Entry 9RJS (electron microscopy, 2.59 A resolution); this record covers chains C and D of the 7 polymer chains in the assembly.

== Chain C ==
Name: PHIKZ071
Source organism: Phikzvirus phiKZ
Chain sequence (700 residues; numbered 1 to 700; the number before each row is that of its first residue):
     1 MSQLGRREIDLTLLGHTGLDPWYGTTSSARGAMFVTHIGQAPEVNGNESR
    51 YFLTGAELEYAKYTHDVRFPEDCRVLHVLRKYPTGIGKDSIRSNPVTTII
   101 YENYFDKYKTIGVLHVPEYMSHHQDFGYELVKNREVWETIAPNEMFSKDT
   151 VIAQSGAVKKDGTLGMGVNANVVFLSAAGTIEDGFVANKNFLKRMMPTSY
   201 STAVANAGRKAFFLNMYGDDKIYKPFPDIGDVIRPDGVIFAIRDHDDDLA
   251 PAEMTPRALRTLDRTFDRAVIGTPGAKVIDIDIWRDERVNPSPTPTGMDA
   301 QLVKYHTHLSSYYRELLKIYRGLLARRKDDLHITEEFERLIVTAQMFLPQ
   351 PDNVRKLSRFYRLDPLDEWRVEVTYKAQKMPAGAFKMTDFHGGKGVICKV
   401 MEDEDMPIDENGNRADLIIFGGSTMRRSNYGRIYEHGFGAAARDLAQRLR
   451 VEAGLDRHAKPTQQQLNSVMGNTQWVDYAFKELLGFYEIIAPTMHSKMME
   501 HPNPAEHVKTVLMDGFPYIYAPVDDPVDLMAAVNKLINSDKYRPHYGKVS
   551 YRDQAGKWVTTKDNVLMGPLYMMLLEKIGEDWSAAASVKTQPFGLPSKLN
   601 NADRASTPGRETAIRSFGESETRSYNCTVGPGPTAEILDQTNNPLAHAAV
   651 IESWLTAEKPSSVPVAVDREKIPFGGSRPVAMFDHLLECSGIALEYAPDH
Not modelled in the structure: 1, 699-700

== Chain D ==
Name: PHIKZ074
Source organism: Phikzvirus phiKZ
UniProt: Q8SD88 (Q8SD88_BPDPK); numbering as in UniProt (aligned over 1-677)
Chain sequence (677 residues; each row starts with the number of its first residue):
     1 MNLNRYKARDLLNLSYDDLWSLPSEWHLIEFDDGKTVVSVDRITKLSVLC
    51 WYPLKHYKDCPIPSDHHIDFNRILTDNPKDYLNVEGGRVTSKAMVKHLNK
   101 AIWNIYDWSGETVDPEVLSKLAIEGKNWLYNQTTVKLSEYLATLSMFDIA
   151 EVYNHPKVREANHNIEPTTYGIEKISYGKVKEVFNDPTQFIGNSIIEGLR
   201 SGTQKTEQLLQAFAWRGFPTDINSDIFKYPVTTGYIDGIWNLYENMIESR
   251 SGTKALLYNKELLRVTEYFNRKSQLIAQYVQRLHPGDCKTTILAEYPVTK
   301 LTLKAFKGKYYQKEDGKLDWIRGNETHLIGTKQKFRSVFGCNHPDSQGIC
   351 MTCYGRLGINIPKGTNIGQVAAVSMGDKITSAVLSTKHTDASSAVEQYKL
   401 GKIESNYLRTGEIPETLYLKKELTQKDYRLVIARSEAENLADILMIDDLT
   451 AYPATSATELTSLALVYDDEVNGECGDVLTVSLYNRRASLSIEMLKHIKM
   501 VRWELDQRDNIVISLRGFDFNLPFLTLPNKHVNMYEVMKRFQSFLHSGSD
   551 SAEAGKLSTEKVGYTSKTYLKNYKSPIEALPVFATMANEKISLNISHCEI
   601 LIYAMMIRSAQYRDYRLPKPGINGQFEKYNRLMQCRSLGGAMAFEKQHEP
   651 LNNPGSFLNKMRNDHPYDLLVKGGKLR
Not modelled in the structure: 1, 386-531, 549-567, 677
Metal / ion sites: Zn2+: C288, C341, C350, C353

== How chain C and chain D interact ==
Residue-residue contacts - 105 pairs, chain C then chain D:
  S2(C) with T232(D); T233(D)
  L4(C) with D237(D)
  R6(C) with W240(D)
  R7(C) with W240(D)
  E8(C) with W240(D), hydrogen bond (backbone-backbone); N241(D); L242(D)
  I9(C) with W240(D); N241(D); L242(D), hydrophobic; N245(D)
  Y23(C) with W240(D), hydrophobic; N245(D)
  G24(C) with G238(D); I239(D), hydrogen bond (backbone-backbone); W240(D)
  T25(C) with Y235(D); I236(D); W240(D)
  S27(C) with Y235(D)
  S28(C) with E248(D), hydrogen bond; S249(D); S251(D); G252(D), hydrogen bond (side chain-backbone)
  F174(C) with A142(D); T143(D), hydrogen bond (backbone-side chain); L144(D)
  L175(C) with A142(D)
  S176(C) with L141(D); A142(D), hydrogen bond (side chain-backbone)
  A178(C) with Y130(D)
  G421(C) with L144(D)
  G422(C) with Q204(D), hydrogen bond (backbone-side chain)
  M425(C) with I195(D), hydrophobic; Q204(D); Q208(D); L209(D), hydrophobic
  R426(C) with T203(D), hydrogen bond (side chain-backbone); Q204(D)
  S428(C) with Y235(D)
  Y430(C) with A212(D)
  I433(C) with L144(D), hydrophobic; M146(D), hydrophobic
  Y434(C) with I236(D), hydrogen bond (side chain-backbone)
  G437(C) with M146(D)
  L529(C) with W240(D), hydrophobic
  M530(C) with Y153(D), hydrophobic; I236(D), hydrophobic
  N534(C) with A150(D); N154(D), hydrogen bond
  I537(C) with F147(D), hydrophobic; A150(D), hydrophobic
  R543(C) with F147(D)
  P544(C) with M146(D), hydrophobic; F147(D), hydrophobic
  Y546(C) with S145(D); F147(D), hydrophobic
  Y551(C) with S138(D), hydrogen bond (side chain-backbone); L141(D)
  D553(C) with S138(D)
  Q554(C) with T134(D), hydrogen bond (side chain-backbone)
  V559(C) with S138(D); E139(D)
  T560(C) with E139(D)
  T561(C) with E139(D)
  K562(C) with E139(D), hydrogen bond (backbone-backbone); Y140(D)
  N564(C) with T143(D)
  E619(C) with R271(D), salt bridge; Y667(D), hydrogen bond (backbone-side chain)
  T622(C) with Y667(D), hydrogen bond
  R623(C) with R271(D); Q274(D), hydrogen bond; L275(D); Q278(D); Y667(D), hydrogen bond (backbone-side chain)
  N626(C) with P666(D), hydrogen bond (side chain-backbone); Y667(D)
  C627(C) with Q278(D); G364(D); T365(D); N366(D), hydrogen bond (backbone-backbone); Q369(D)
  P631(C) with L669(D)
  A635(C) with L669(D), hydrophobic
  L638(C) with L670(D), hydrophobic
  D639(C) with G673(D)
  F674(C) with G673(D); G674(D); K675(D)
  G675(C) with K675(D)
  V680(C) with L670(D); V671(D); G673(D)
  I692(C) with L651(D), hydrophobic; F657(D), hydrophobic
  L694(C) with L638(D), hydrophobic; V671(D), hydrophobic; K672(D), hydrogen bond (backbone-side chain)
  E695(C) with K672(D), salt bridge
  Y696(C) with K672(D); K675(D), hydrogen bond (side chain-backbone); L676(D)
  P698(C) with N659(D)
Also at the interface, not in a pair above, chain C (75 interface residues in all): W22, T26, A29, A177, I181, T424, F438, V523, V533, A555, D563, V565, L566, S624, T628, G632, S677, F683, L687
Also at the interface, not in a pair above, chain D (63 interface residues in all): V135, D148, I149, M642, D668

== Summary ==
75 residues of chain C face 63 of chain D across their interface; the contacts include 21 hydrogen bonds and 2
salt bridges. Among the polar pairs are E619(C)-R271(D), E695(C)-K672(D) and S28(C)-E248(D). The Zn2+ site is
built by C288(D), C341(D), C350(D) and C353(D).
Chain C is PHIKZ071 and chain D is PHIKZ074, both from Phikzvirus phiKZ; the structure, Structure of the
Bacteriophage PhiKZ non-virion RNA Polymerase bound to an analogue of its promoter, was determined by electron
microscopy together with 8QUE from the same study.
